Entry 7NL0 (electron microscopy, 3.50 A resolution); this record covers chains D and J of the 10 polymer chains in the assembly.

[Chain D]
Molecule: Histone H2B type 1-J
Organism: Homo sapiens
UniProtKB: P06899 (H2B1J_HUMAN); residues -3 to 122 here correspond to UniProt positions 1-126 (UniProt number = residue number + 4)
Chain sequence (126 residues; numbered -3 to 122; the number before each row is that of its first residue; numbers below 1 keep their minus sign (Met-3 is residue -3)):
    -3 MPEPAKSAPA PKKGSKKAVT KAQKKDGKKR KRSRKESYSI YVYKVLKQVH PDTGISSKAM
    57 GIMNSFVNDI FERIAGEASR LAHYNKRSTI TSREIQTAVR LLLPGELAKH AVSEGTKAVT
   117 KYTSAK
Disordered / not traced: -3 to 27
Swiss-Prot annotation at these positions:
  - modified residue: Pro-2 (N-acetylproline), Glu-1 (ADP-ribosyl glutamic acid), Lys2 (N6-(2-hydroxyisobutyryl)lysine), Ser3 (ADP-ribosylserine), Lys8 (N6-(beta-hydroxybutyryl)lysine), Lys9 (N6-(2-hydroxyisobutyryl)lysine), Ser11 (Phosphoserine), Lys12 (N6-acetyllysine), Lys13 (N6-(beta-hydroxybutyryl)lysine), Lys17 (N6-(2-hydroxyisobutyryl)lysine), Lys20 (N6-(2-hydroxyisobutyryl)lysine), Lys21 (N6-(2-hydroxyisobutyryl)lysine), Lys31 (N6-(2-hydroxyisobutyryl)lysine), Glu32 (PolyADP-ribosyl glutamic acid), Ser33 (Phosphoserine), Lys40 (N6-(2-hydroxyisobutyryl)lysine), Lys43 (N6-(2-hydroxyisobutyryl)lysine), Lys54 (N6,N6-dimethyllysine), Arg76 (Dimethylated arginine), Lys82 (N6,N6,N6-trimethyllysine) and 6 more in UniProt
  - glycosylation: Ser109 (O-linked (GlcNAc) serine)
  - cross-link (Glycyl lysine isopeptide (Lys-Gly)): Lys2 (interchain with G-Cter in SUMO2), Lys17 (interchain with G-Cter in SUMO2), Lys31 (interchain with G-Cter in ubiquitin), Lys117 (interchain with G-Cter in ubiquitin)

[Chain J]
Molecule: 162-nt DNA strand
Sequence (162 nucleotides; numbered -83 to 78; the number before each row is that of its first residue; numbers below 1 keep their minus sign (DT-83 is residue -83)):
   -83 TGTCTTTATT CACAAGCTTG CACAATCCCT GCTGGACAAT TCTGAGTGAT GGCAGCTCCC
   -23 ACCTTTCCTT CTTCCTTCAC TTAGACTACA TTTATTCAGC ATCTGTATTG TTGGAGTAAG
    37 TTCCATGTTA ATACTCACCA CTGAGGATAT GTTAATACCA CT
Disordered / not traced: -83 to -72, 60-78

[How chain D and chain J interact]
Pairs across the interface - 11 pairs, chain D then chain J:
  Ser29(D) with DC50(J), phosphate contact
  Arg30(D) with DA49(J), phosphate contact; DC50(J), phosphate contact
  Lys31(D) with DA49(J), hydrogen bond to the phosphate; DC50(J), hydrogen bond to the phosphate
  Glu32(D) with DA49(J), phosphate contact
  Ser33(D) with DA49(J), phosphate contact
  Ile36(D) with DT48(J), phosphate contact; DA49(J), phosphate contact
  Tyr37(D) with DT48(J), hydrogen bond to the phosphate
  Lys40(D) with DT48(J), salt bridge to the phosphate
Other interface residues (no listed pair), chain D (9 interface residues in all): Arg28
Other interface residues (no listed pair), chain J (4 interface residues in all): DT51

[In short]
9 residues of chain D and 4 residues of chain J are in contact, with 3 hydrogen bonds and 1 salt bridge. Among
the polar pairs are Lys31(D)-DA49(J), Lys31(D)-DC50(J) and Tyr37(D)-DT48(J).
Here chain D is Histone H2B type 1-J (Homo sapiens) and chain J is a 162-nt DNA strand. Entry 7NL0 (Cryo-EM
structure of the Lin28B nucleosome core particle) was determined by electron microscopy.
